Entry 1M6X (X-ray diffraction, 2.80 A resolution); this record covers chains A and D of the 10 polymer chains in the assembly.

== Chain A ==
Molecule: Flp recombinase
Source organism: Saccharomyces cerevisiae
Notes: fragment: Flpe
Reference sequence: P03870 (FLP_YEAST); residues 1-423 here = UniProt positions 1-423
Amino-acid sequence (423 residues; each row starts with the number of its first residue):
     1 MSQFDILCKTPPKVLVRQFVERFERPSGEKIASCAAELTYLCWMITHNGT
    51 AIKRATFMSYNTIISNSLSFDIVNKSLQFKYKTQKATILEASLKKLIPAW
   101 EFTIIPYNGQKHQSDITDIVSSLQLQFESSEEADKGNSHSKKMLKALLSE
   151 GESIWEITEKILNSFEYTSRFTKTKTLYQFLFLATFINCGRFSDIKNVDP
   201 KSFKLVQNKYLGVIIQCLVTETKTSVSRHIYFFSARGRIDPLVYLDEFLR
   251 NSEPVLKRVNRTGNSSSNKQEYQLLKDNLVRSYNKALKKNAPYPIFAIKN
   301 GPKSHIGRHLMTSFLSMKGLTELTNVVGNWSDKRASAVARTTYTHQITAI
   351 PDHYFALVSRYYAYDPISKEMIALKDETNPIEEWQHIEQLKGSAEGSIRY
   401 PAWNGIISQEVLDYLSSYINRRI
Disordered / not traced: 1, 110-113, 130-135, 334-345, 423
Differences from the reference sequence: engineered mutation Ser2 (Pro in P03870), Ser33 (Leu in P03870), Asn108 (Tyr in P03870), Pro294 (Ser in P03870)
UniProt features mapped onto this chain:
  - active site: Tyr343 (O-(3'-phospho-DNA)-tyrosine intermediate)
  - mutagenesis: His305 (H305L/P: Inactive and weakened DNA binding; H305Q: Reduced activity), Arg308 (R308G: Inactive and weakened DNA binding), Tyr343 (Y343F/S: No strand cleavage or recombination)

== Chain D ==
Molecule: Flp recombinase
Source organism: Saccharomyces cerevisiae
Notes: fragment: Flpe
Reference sequence: P03870 (FLP_YEAST); residues 1-423 here = UniProt positions 1-423
Amino-acid sequence (423 residues; each row starts with the number of its first residue):
     1 MSQFDILCKTPPKVLVRQFVERFERPSGEKIASCAAELTYLCWMITHNGT
    51 AIKRATFMSYNTIISNSLSFDIVNKSLQFKYKTQKATILEASLKKLIPAW
   101 EFTIIPYNGQKHQSDITDIVSSLQLQFESSEEADKGNSHSKKMLKALLSE
   151 GESIWEITEKILNSFEYTSRFTKTKTLYQFLFLATFINCGRFSDIKNVDP
   201 KSFKLVQNKYLGVIIQCLVTETKTSVSRHIYFFSARGRIDPLVYLDEFLR
   251 NSEPVLKRVNRTGNSSSNKQEYQLLKDNLVRSYNKALKKNAPYPIFAIKN
   301 GPKSHIGRHLMTSFLSMKGLTELTNVVGNWSDKRASAVARTTYTHQITAI
   351 PDHYFALVSRYYAYDPISKEMIALKDETNPIEEWQHIEQLKGSAEGSIRY
   401 PAWNGIISQEVLDYLSSYINRRI
Disordered / not traced: 1, 109-113, 130-136, 265-268, 390-394, 423
Modified positions: Tyr343 (o-phosphotyrosine; PTR)
Differences from the reference sequence: engineered mutation Ser2 (Pro in P03870), Ser33 (Leu in P03870), Asn108 (Tyr in P03870), Pro294 (Ser in P03870); modified residue (343)
UniProt features mapped onto this chain:
  - active site: Tyr343 (O-(3'-phospho-DNA)-tyrosine intermediate)
  - mutagenesis: His305 (H305L/P: Inactive and weakened DNA binding; H305Q: Reduced activity), Arg308 (R308G: Inactive and weakened DNA binding), Tyr343 (Y343F/S: No strand cleavage or recombination)

== Chain A / chain D interface ==
Pairs across the interface (62; chain A residue first):
  Asp115(A) - Lys95(D)  salt bridge
  Ile116(A) - Ile45(D)  hydrophobic
  Ile116(A) - Ser92(D)
  Ile116(A) - Leu93(D)
  Ile119(A) - Met44(D)
  Ile119(A) - Asn48(D)
  Ile119(A) - Gly49(D)
  Val120(A) - Val16(D)  hydrophobic
  Leu123(A) - Pro12(D)
  Leu123(A) - Tyr40(D)
  Leu123(A) - Met44(D)  hydrophobic
  Leu123(A) - Gly49(D)
  Gln124(A) - Pro11(D)
  Gln124(A) - Pro12(D)
  Gln124(A) - Lys13(D)  hydrogen bond (side chain-backbone)
  Gln126(A) - Asn264(D)  hydrogen bond (backbone-side chain)
  Phe127(A) - Cys8(D)
  Phe127(A) - Lys9(D)
  Phe127(A) - Thr10(D)
  Phe127(A) - Pro11(D)  hydrophobic
  Phe127(A) - Pro12(D)
  Phe127(A) - Asn264(D)
  Ser129(A) - Asn264(D)  hydrogen bond (backbone-side chain)
  Lys141(A) - Thr341(D)  hydrogen bond (side chain-backbone)
  Lys141(A) - Thr342(D)
  Leu144(A) - His345(D)
  Lys145(A) - Thr344(D)
  Lys145(A) - His345(D)
  Lys145(A) - Gln346(D)
  Leu148(A) - His345(D)
  Leu148(A) - Gln346(D)
  Arg191(A) - Tyr343(D)
  Lys223(A) - Tyr343(D)
  His305(A) - Tyr343(D)
  Arg308(A) - Tyr343(D)
  His309(A) - Thr342(D)  hydrogen bond (side chain-backbone)
  His309(A) - Tyr343(D)
  His309(A) - His345(D)
  Thr312(A) - Ala339(D)
  Thr312(A) - Tyr343(D)
  Thr312(A) - Thr344(D)
  Ser313(A) - Tyr343(D)  hydrogen bond (side chain-backbone)
  Ser313(A) - Thr344(D)
  Ser313(A) - His345(D)
  Ser316(A) - Thr344(D)
  Thr321(A) - Asp332(D)  hydrogen bond
  Thr321(A) - Arg334(D)
  Glu322(A) - Arg334(D)  salt bridge
  Thr324(A) - Ala339(D)
  Asn325(A) - Arg334(D)  hydrogen bond (side chain-backbone)
  Asn325(A) - Ala335(D)
  Asn325(A) - Ser336(D)  hydrogen bond (side chain-backbone)
  Trp330(A) - Ser336(D)
  Trp330(A) - Val338(D)
  Trp330(A) - Ala339(D)  hydrophobic
  Pro366(A) - Glu322(D)
  Pro366(A) - His353(D)
  Ile367(A) - Lys369(D)
  Ile367(A) - Glu370(D)
  Ile367(A) - Met371(D)
  Ser368(A) - Lys369(D)
  Lys369(A) - Glu322(D)  salt bridge
Other interface residues (no listed pair), chain A (33 interface residues in all): Thr117, Glu128, Met317
Other interface residues (no listed pair), chain D (37 interface residues in all): Val14, Leu96, Thr348, Tyr364

== Overview ==
33 residues of chain A face 37 of chain D across their interface; the contacts include 9 hydrogen bonds and 3
salt bridges. Polar contacts include Asp115(A)-Lys95(D), Glu322(A)-Arg334(D) and Lys369(A)-Glu322(D).
Chain A is Flp recombinase and chain D is Flp recombinase, both from Saccharomyces cerevisiae; the structure,
Flpe-Holliday Junction Complex, was determined by X-ray diffraction.
